Entry 6IG0 (electron microscopy, 3.37 A resolution); this record covers chains E and B of the 10 polymer chains in the assembly.

== Chain E ==
Molecule: Type III-A CRISPR-associated RAMP protein Csm3
From: Streptococcus thermophilus ND03
UniProtKB: A0A2U2M035 (A0A2U2M035_STRTR); residue numbers follow UniProt; this construct covers 1-220
Chain sequence (220 residues; each row starts with the number of its first residue):
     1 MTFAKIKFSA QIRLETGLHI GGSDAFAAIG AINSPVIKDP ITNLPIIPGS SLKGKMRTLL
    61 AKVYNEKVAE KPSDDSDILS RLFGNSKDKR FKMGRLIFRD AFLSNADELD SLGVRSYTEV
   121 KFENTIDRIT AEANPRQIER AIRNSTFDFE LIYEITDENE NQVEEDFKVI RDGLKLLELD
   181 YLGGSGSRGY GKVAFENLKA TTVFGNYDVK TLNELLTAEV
Unresolved in the structure: 1, 67-75, 218-220
Differences from the reference sequence: engineered mutation N33 (Asp in A0A2U2M035)
Covalently attached groups: covalent link R81-Q162

== Chain B ==
Molecule: Type III-A CRISPR-associated RAMP protein Csm4
From: Streptococcus thermophilus ND03
UniProtKB: A0A2U2M037 (A0A2U2M037_STRTR); residue numbers follow UniProt; this construct covers 1-299
Chain sequence (299 residues; row label = number of the first residue in the row):
     1 MTYKLYIMTF QNAHFGSGTL DSSKLTFSAD RIFSALVLEA LKMGKLDAFL AEANQDKFTL
    61 TDAFPFQFGP FLPKPIGYPK HDQIDQSVDV KEVRRQAKLS KKLQFLALEN VDDYLNGELF
   121 ENEEHAVIDT VTKNQPHKDD NLYQVATTRF SNDTSLYVIA NESDLLNELM SSLQYSGLGG
   181 KRSSGFGRFE LDIQNIPLEL SDRLTKNHSD KVMSLTTALP VDADLEEAME DGHYLLTKSS
   241 GFAFSHATNE NYRKQDLYKF ASGSTFSKTF EGQIVDVRPL DFPHAVLNYA KPLFFKLEV
Unresolved in the structure: 1, 83-85
What the authors report for this chain:
  - conformationally variable residues (order/disorder transition): D82 to Q104

== Interface between chain E and chain B ==
Pairs across the interface - 59 pairs, chain E then chain B:
  F3(E) - E39(B)
  F3(E) - K42(B)
  F3(E) - M43(B)  hydrophobic
  K5(E) - E39(B)  salt bridge
  K5(E) - S172(B)
  K5(E) - Y175(B)
  K5(E) - S176(B)
  K7(E) - R188(B)
  G22(E) - T132(B)
  S23(E) - T130(B)  hydrogen bond (side chain-backbone)
  S23(E) - T132(B)
  I37(E) - V131(B)  hydrophobic
  D39(E) - R149(B)  salt bridge
  P40(E) - R149(B)
  I41(E) - V127(B)  hydrophobic
  I41(E) - R149(B)
  I41(E) - F150(B)
  I41(E) - N152(B)
  G49(E) - S184(B)
  S50(E) - K133(B)  hydrogen bond
  S50(E) - S184(B)  hydrogen bond (backbone-backbone)
  K53(E) - S183(B)  hydrogen bond (side chain-backbone)
  K87(E) - N249(B)
  D88(E) - N249(B)  hydrogen bond (backbone-side chain)
  K89(E) - H246(B)
  K89(E) - T248(B)
  K89(E) - N249(B)
  K92(E) - F244(B)
  K92(E) - S245(B)  hydrogen bond (side chain-backbone)
  K92(E) - H246(B)
  K92(E) - T248(B)  hydrogen bond
  K92(E) - N249(B)
  K92(E) - E250(B)
  K92(E) - N251(B)
  M93(E) - R182(B)
  M93(E) - S183(B)
  M93(E) - F244(B)  hydrophobic
  L96(E) - S183(B)  hydrogen bond (backbone-side chain)
  I97(E) - Y175(B)
  I97(E) - S176(B)
  I97(E) - S183(B)
  F98(E) - G185(B)  hydrogen bond (backbone-backbone)
  R99(E) - F10(B)  hydrogen bond (side chain-backbone)
  R99(E) - Q11(B)
  R99(E) - G185(B)
  R99(E) - R188(B)
  D100(E) - N12(B)
  D100(E) - G185(B)
  F102(E) - N12(B)
  E150(E) - R188(B)
  I152(E) - Y175(B)
  I152(E) - R188(B)
  E154(E) - K42(B)
  T156(E) - K42(B)
  V203(E) - Y175(B)
  F204(E) - M43(B)  hydrophobic
  F204(E) - E168(B)
  F204(E) - S171(B)
  F204(E) - S172(B)
Other interface residues (no listed pair), chain E (31 interface residues in all): S86, R90
Other interface residues (no listed pair), chain B (34 interface residues in all): D129, S151, A247

== In short ==
31 residues of chain E and 34 residues of chain B are in contact; the contacts include 10 hydrogen bonds and 2
salt bridges. Among the polar pairs are K5(E)-E39(B), D39(E)-R149(B) and S23(E)-T130(B). The paper reports
conformational variability at D82(B).
Here chain E is Type III-A CRISPR-associated RAMP protein Csm3 and chain B is Type III-A CRISPR-associated
RAMP protein Csm4, both from Streptococcus thermophilus ND03. Entry 6IG0 (Type III-A Csm complex, Cryo-EM
structure of Csm-CTR1, ATP bound) was determined by electron microscopy (same publication as 6IFK, 6IFL, 6IFN,
6IFR, 6IFU, 6IFY and 6IFZ).
